PDB entry 3HLX | X-ray diffraction, 1.30 A resolution | chains A and D

Chain A (and D):
Name: Pyrroloquinoline-quinone synthase
Source organism: Klebsiella pneumoniae subsp. pneumoniae
Notes: EC 1.3.3.11; chain D of this document is another copy of the same molecule, construct and numbering; everything in this record applies to it too
UniProtKB: A6T9H1 (PQQC_KLEP7); numbering as in UniProt (aligned over 1-251)
Sequence (258 residues; numbered 1 to 258; the number before each row is that of its first residue):
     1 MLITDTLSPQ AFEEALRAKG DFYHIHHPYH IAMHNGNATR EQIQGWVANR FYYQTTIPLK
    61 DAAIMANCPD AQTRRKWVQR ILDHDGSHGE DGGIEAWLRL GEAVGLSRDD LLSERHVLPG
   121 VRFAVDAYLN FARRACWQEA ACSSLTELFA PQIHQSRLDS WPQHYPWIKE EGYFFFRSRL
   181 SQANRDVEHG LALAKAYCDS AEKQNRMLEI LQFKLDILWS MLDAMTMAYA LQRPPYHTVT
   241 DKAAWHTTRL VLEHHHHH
Unresolved in the structure: 1, 256-258
Sequence notes: engineered mutation Phe175 (Tyr in A6T9H1); expression tag (252-258)
Ligand contacts: pyrroloquinoline quinone (PQQ): Tyr23, His24, Arg50, Tyr53, Gln54, Ile57, Lys60, Arg80, His84, Tyr128, Ser144, Thr146, Glu147, Ala150, Ile153, His154, Arg157, Phe175, Arg179, Lys214, Leu218

How chain A and chain D interact:
Pairs across the interface (90):
  Asp21(A) - Val239(D)
  Phe22(A) - Tyr236(D)
  Phe22(A) - Val239(D)  hydrophobic
  Phe22(A) - Ala244(D)  hydrophobic
  His26(A) - Thr238(D)  hydrogen bond (backbone-side chain)
  His26(A) - Val239(D)
  Pro28(A) - Arg233(D)
  Pro28(A) - His237(D)
  Pro28(A) - Thr238(D)
  Pro119(A) - Asp216(D)
  Pro119(A) - Ser220(D)
  Gly120(A) - Ser220(D)
  Phe123(A) - Phe123(D)
  Phe123(A) - Ala127(D)  hydrophobic
  Phe123(A) - Phe213(D)  hydrophobic
  Phe123(A) - Asp216(D)
  Phe123(A) - Ile217(D)  hydrophobic
  Phe123(A) - Ser220(D)
  Ala124(A) - Phe123(D)  hydrophobic
  Ala127(A) - Phe123(D)  hydrophobic
  Asn130(A) - Asn130(D)  hydrogen bond
  Phe131(A) - Leu250(D)  hydrophobic
  Phe131(A) - Val251(D)  hydrophobic
  Arg133(A) - Arg134(D)
  Arg134(A) - Arg133(D)
  Arg134(A) - Leu252(D)
  Glu202(A) - His254(D)
  Arg206(A) - Leu250(D)  hydrogen bond (side chain-backbone)
  Arg206(A) - Glu253(D)  hydrogen bond (side chain-backbone)
  Arg206(A) - His254(D)  hydrogen bond (side chain-backbone)
  Glu209(A) - His246(D)
  Glu209(A) - Thr247(D)  hydrogen bond (side chain-backbone)
  Glu209(A) - Thr248(D)  hydrogen bond
  Glu209(A) - Leu250(D)
  Gln212(A) - Tyr236(D)  hydrogen bond
  Gln212(A) - Ala244(D)  hydrogen bond (side chain-backbone)
  Gln212(A) - His246(D)
  Phe213(A) - His246(D)
  Phe213(A) - Leu250(D)  hydrophobic
  Leu215(A) - Tyr236(D)  hydrogen bond (backbone-side chain)
  Asp216(A) - Pro119(D)
  Asp216(A) - Phe123(D)
  Asp216(A) - Tyr236(D)  hydrogen bond
  Asp216(A) - Trp245(D)
  Asp216(A) - His246(D)  salt bridge
  Ile217(A) - Phe123(D)  hydrophobic
  Trp219(A) - Pro235(D)
  Trp219(A) - Tyr236(D)
  Trp219(A) - Thr238(D)
  Ser220(A) - Pro119(D)
  Ser220(A) - Gly120(D)
  Ser220(A) - Phe123(D)
  Asp223(A) - Met227(D)
  Thr226(A) - Arg233(D)
  Met227(A) - Asp223(D)
  Met227(A) - Met227(D)  hydrophobic
  Leu231(A) - Leu231(D)  hydrophobic
  Arg233(A) - Pro28(D)
  Arg233(A) - Thr226(D)
  Pro235(A) - Trp219(D)
  Tyr236(A) - Phe22(D)
  Tyr236(A) - Gln212(D)  hydrogen bond
  Tyr236(A) - Leu215(D)  hydrogen bond (side chain-backbone)
  Tyr236(A) - Asp216(D)  hydrogen bond
  Tyr236(A) - Trp219(D)
  His237(A) - Pro28(D)
  Thr238(A) - His26(D)  hydrogen bond (side chain-backbone)
  Thr238(A) - Pro28(D)
  Thr238(A) - Trp219(D)
  Val239(A) - Asp21(D)
  Val239(A) - Phe22(D)  hydrophobic
  Val239(A) - His26(D)
  Ala244(A) - Phe22(D)  hydrophobic
  Ala244(A) - Gln212(D)  hydrogen bond (backbone-side chain)
  Trp245(A) - Gln212(D)
  Trp245(A) - Asp216(D)
  His246(A) - Glu209(D)
  His246(A) - Gln212(D)
  His246(A) - Phe213(D)
  His246(A) - Asp216(D)  salt bridge
  Thr247(A) - Glu209(D)  hydrogen bond (backbone-side chain)
  Thr248(A) - Glu209(D)  hydrogen bond
  Leu250(A) - Arg206(D)  hydrogen bond (backbone-side chain)
  Leu250(A) - Glu209(D)
  Leu250(A) - Phe213(D)  hydrophobic
  Val251(A) - Phe131(D)  hydrophobic
  Leu252(A) - Arg134(D)
  Glu253(A) - Arg206(D)  hydrogen bond (backbone-side chain)
  His254(A) - Glu202(D)
  His254(A) - Arg206(D)  hydrogen bond (backbone-side chain)
Other interface residues (no listed pair), chain A (48 interface residues in all): Ala135, Ile210, Pro234, Thr240, His255
Other interface residues (no listed pair), chain D (47 interface residues in all): Ala124, Ala135, Ile210, Pro234, Thr240

Summary:
48 residues of chain A and 47 residues of chain D are in contact, with 21 hydrogen bonds and 2 salt bridges.
Among the polar pairs are Asp216(A)-His246(D), His26(A)-Thr238(D) and Asn130(A)-Asn130(D). Ligands of chain A:
pyrroloquinoline quinone.
Both chains are Pyrroloquinoline-quinone synthase (Klebsiella pneumoniae subsp. pneumoniae). Entry 3HLX
(Crystal Structure of PqqC Active Site Mutant Y175F in Complex with PQQ) was determined by X-ray diffraction,
deposited together with 3HNH.
